Entry 8GR9 (X-ray diffraction, 1.48 A resolution); this record covers chains A and B.

Chain A (and B):
Molecule: Citrate synthase
Source organism: Saccharomyces cerevisiae
Notes: chain B of this document is another copy of the same molecule, construct and numbering; everything in this record applies to it too
UniProtKB: A0A6A5Q445 (A0A6A5Q445_YEASX); residues 1-460 here = UniProt positions 1-460
Amino-acid sequence (460 residues; numbered 1 to 460; the number before each row is that of its first residue):
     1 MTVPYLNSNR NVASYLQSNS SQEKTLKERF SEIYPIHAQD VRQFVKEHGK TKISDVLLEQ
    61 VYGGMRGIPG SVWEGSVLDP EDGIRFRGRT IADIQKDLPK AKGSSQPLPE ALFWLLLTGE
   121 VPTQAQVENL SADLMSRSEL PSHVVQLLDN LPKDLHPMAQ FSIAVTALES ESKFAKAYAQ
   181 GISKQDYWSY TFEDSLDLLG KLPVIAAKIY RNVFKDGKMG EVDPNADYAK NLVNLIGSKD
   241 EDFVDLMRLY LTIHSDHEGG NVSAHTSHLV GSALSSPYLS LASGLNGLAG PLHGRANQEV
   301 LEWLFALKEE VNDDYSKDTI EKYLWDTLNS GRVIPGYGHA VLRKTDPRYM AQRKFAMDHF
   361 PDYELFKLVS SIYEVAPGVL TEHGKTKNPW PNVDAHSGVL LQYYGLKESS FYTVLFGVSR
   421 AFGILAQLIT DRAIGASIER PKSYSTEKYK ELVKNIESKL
Not modelled in the structure: 1-22, 311-315, 460 (chain B: 1-22)
Bound ions: K+ site 1: Gly260 (shared with Glu439(B) of chain B); K+ site 2: Glu299, Glu302 (shared with Ala179(B) of chain B); K+ site 3: Glu439 (shared with Gly260(B) of chain B)
Ligand contacts:
  - coenzyme A (COA): Arg66, Pro291, Leu292, His293, Ala296, Leu328, Arg332, Val333, Ile334, Pro335, Gly336, Tyr337, Gly338, His339, Ala340, Leu380, Lys385, Thr386, Lys387, Asn388, Asn392, Asp394
  - oxaloacetate ion (OAA): Leu78, His257, Asn261, His293, His339, Ala340, Arg348, Phe416, Arg420
Reported in the primary citation:
  - conformationally variable residues: Glu309

Interface between chain A and chain B:
Residue-residue contacts (230; chain A residue first):
  His37(A) - Thr446(B)
  Asp40(A) - Thr446(B)
  Asp40(A) - Lys450(B)  salt bridge
  Val41(A) - Tyr62(B)  hydrophobic
  Val41(A) - Thr446(B)
  Phe44(A) - Leu58(B)  hydrophobic
  Phe44(A) - Tyr62(B)
  Phe44(A) - Tyr449(B)
  Phe44(A) - Lys450(B)
  Phe44(A) - Val453(B)  hydrophobic
  Val45(A) - Tyr62(B)  hydrophobic
  His48(A) - Leu58(B)
  His48(A) - Val453(B)
  His48(A) - Glu457(B)  salt bridge
  Gly49(A) - Leu57(B)
  Gly49(A) - Leu58(B)  hydrogen bond (backbone-backbone)
  Gly49(A) - Glu59(B)  hydrogen bond (backbone-backbone)
  Lys50(A) - Leu57(B)
  Lys50(A) - Glu59(B)  salt bridge
  Thr51(A) - Leu57(B)
  Thr51(A) - Leu58(B)  hydrogen bond (backbone-backbone)
  Thr51(A) - Ile456(B)
  Thr51(A) - Glu457(B)  hydrogen bond
  Lys52(A) - Asp55(B)
  Lys52(A) - Val56(B)
  Lys52(A) - Leu57(B)
  Lys52(A) - Ile456(B)
  Ile53(A) - Val56(B)  hydrogen bond (backbone-backbone)
  Ile53(A) - Tyr449(B)  hydrophobic
  Ile53(A) - Val453(B)  hydrophobic
  Ile53(A) - Ile456(B)  hydrophobic
  Ser54(A) - Asp55(B)
  Ser54(A) - Val56(B)  hydrogen bond (backbone-backbone)
  Asp55(A) - Lys52(B)
  Asp55(A) - Ser54(B)
  Asp55(A) - Asp55(B)
  Val56(A) - Lys52(B)
  Val56(A) - Ile53(B)  hydrogen bond (backbone-backbone)
  Val56(A) - Ser54(B)  hydrogen bond (backbone-backbone)
  Val56(A) - Val56(B)  hydrophobic
  Val56(A) - Pro69(B)
  Leu57(A) - Gly49(B)
  Leu57(A) - Lys50(B)
  Leu57(A) - Thr51(B)
  Leu57(A) - Lys52(B)
  Leu58(A) - Phe44(B)  hydrophobic
  Leu58(A) - His48(B)
  Leu58(A) - Gly49(B)  hydrogen bond (backbone-backbone)
  Leu58(A) - Thr51(B)  hydrogen bond (backbone-backbone)
  Glu59(A) - Gly49(B)  hydrogen bond (backbone-backbone)
  Glu59(A) - Lys50(B)  salt bridge
  Val61(A) - Ile53(B)  hydrophobic
  Val61(A) - Pro69(B)
  Val61(A) - Gly70(B)
  Val61(A) - Ser71(B)
  Val61(A) - Val72(B)
  Tyr62(A) - Val41(B)  hydrophobic
  Tyr62(A) - Phe44(B)
  Tyr62(A) - Val45(B)  hydrophobic
  Tyr62(A) - Val72(B)  hydrophobic
  Gly63(A) - Ser437(B)  hydrogen bond (backbone-side chain)
  Gly64(A) - Ser437(B)  hydrogen bond (backbone-side chain)
  Gly64(A) - Ile438(B)
  Gly64(A) - Glu439(B)
  Gly64(A) - Arg440(B)  hydrogen bond (backbone-backbone)
  Met65(A) - Pro69(B)
  Met65(A) - Gly70(B)
  Met65(A) - Pro441(B)
  Arg66(A) - Ser437(B)
  Arg66(A) - Ile438(B)  hydrogen bond (side chain-backbone)
  Arg66(A) - Arg440(B)  hydrogen bond (side chain-backbone)
  Ile68(A) - Met65(B)  hydrophobic
  Ile68(A) - Pro441(B)
  Ile68(A) - Lys442(B)  hydrogen bond (backbone-backbone)
  Pro69(A) - Val56(B)
  Pro69(A) - Val61(B)
  Pro69(A) - Met65(B)
  Pro69(A) - Lys442(B)
  Pro69(A) - Tyr449(B)
  Gly70(A) - Val61(B)
  Gly70(A) - Met65(B)
  Gly70(A) - Lys442(B)  hydrogen bond (backbone-backbone)
  Ser71(A) - Val61(B)
  Ser71(A) - Lys442(B)
  Ser71(A) - Ser443(B)
  Ser71(A) - Tyr444(B)  hydrogen bond (backbone-backbone)
  Ser71(A) - Tyr449(B)  hydrogen bond (backbone-side chain)
  Val72(A) - Val61(B)
  Val72(A) - Tyr62(B)
  Val72(A) - Tyr444(B)
  Val72(A) - Thr446(B)
  Val72(A) - Tyr449(B)  hydrophobic
  Trp73(A) - Ser443(B)
  Trp73(A) - Tyr444(B)  hydrogen bond (backbone-backbone)
  Trp73(A) - Ser445(B)  hydrogen bond (backbone-backbone)
  Glu74(A) - Ser445(B)
  Glu74(A) - Thr446(B)  hydrogen bond
  Val77(A) - Lys442(B)
  Val77(A) - Ser445(B)
  Leu78(A) - Arg440(B)
  Leu78(A) - Lys442(B)  hydrogen bond (backbone-side chain)
  His143(A) - Pro152(B)
  Asn150(A) - Gln146(B)  hydrogen bond
  Pro152(A) - His143(B)
  Leu155(A) - Ala167(B)
  Leu155(A) - Ser170(B)
  Ala159(A) - Thr166(B)
  Ser162(A) - Thr166(B)
  Ile163(A) - Ile163(B)  hydrophobic
  Ile163(A) - Thr166(B)
  Ile163(A) - Ala167(B)
  Thr166(A) - Ala159(B)
  Thr166(A) - Ser162(B)
  Thr166(A) - Ile163(B)
  Ala167(A) - Leu155(B)
  Ala167(A) - Ile163(B)
  Ser170(A) - Leu155(B)
  Tyr178(A) - Pro291(B)  hydrophobic
  His257(A) - Arg440(B)  hydrogen bond (backbone-side chain)
  Glu258(A) - Arg440(B)  salt bridge
  Glu258(A) - Lys442(B)  salt bridge
  Glu258(A) - Ser443(B)  hydrogen bond (side chain-backbone)
  Gly259(A) - Ser443(B)  hydrogen bond (backbone-side chain)
  Gly260(A) - Arg440(B)
  Gly260(A) - Pro441(B)
  Asn261(A) - Arg440(B)
  Val262(A) - Leu269(B)
  Val262(A) - Ile438(B)  hydrophobic
  Val262(A) - Glu439(B)
  His265(A) - Leu269(B)
  His265(A) - Glu439(B)  salt bridge
  His265(A) - Pro441(B)
  Thr266(A) - Thr266(B)
  Thr266(A) - Leu269(B)
  Thr266(A) - Val270(B)
  Leu269(A) - Val262(B)
  Leu269(A) - His265(B)
  Leu269(A) - Thr266(B)
  Val270(A) - Thr266(B)
  Val270(A) - Asn286(B)
  Ser272(A) - Leu292(B)
  Ala273(A) - Gly290(B)
  Ala273(A) - Pro291(B)
  Ala273(A) - Leu292(B)  hydrogen bond (backbone-backbone)
  Leu274(A) - Pro291(B)
  Leu274(A) - Leu292(B)  hydrophobic
  Ser275(A) - Asn286(B)  hydrogen bond (side chain-backbone)
  Ser275(A) - Ala289(B)
  Ser275(A) - Gly290(B)  hydrogen bond (side chain-backbone)
  Leu279(A) - Asn286(B)
  Leu279(A) - Ala289(B)  hydrophobic
  Ser283(A) - Ser283(B)
  Ser283(A) - Asn286(B)  hydrogen bond
  Asn286(A) - Val270(B)
  Asn286(A) - Ser275(B)  hydrogen bond (backbone-side chain)
  Asn286(A) - Leu279(B)
  Asn286(A) - Ser283(B)  hydrogen bond
  Gly287(A) - Ala273(B)
  Ala289(A) - Ser275(B)
  Ala289(A) - Leu279(B)  hydrophobic
  Gly290(A) - Ala273(B)
  Gly290(A) - Ser275(B)  hydrogen bond (backbone-side chain)
  Pro291(A) - Tyr178(B)  hydrophobic
  Pro291(A) - Ala273(B)
  Pro291(A) - Leu274(B)
  Leu292(A) - Ser272(B)
  Leu292(A) - Ala273(B)  hydrogen bond (backbone-backbone)
  Leu292(A) - Leu274(B)  hydrophobic
  His293(A) - Ala273(B)
  Glu299(A) - Tyr178(B)
  Ser330(A) - Ser183(B)
  Gly331(A) - Ser183(B)
  Gly331(A) - Lys184(B)  hydrogen bond (backbone-backbone)
  Arg332(A) - Gly181(B)
  Arg332(A) - Ile182(B)
  Ala340(A) - Arg440(B)
  Val341(A) - Arg440(B)
  Ser437(A) - Tyr62(B)
  Ser437(A) - Gly63(B)
  Ser437(A) - Gly64(B)
  Ile438(A) - Gly64(B)
  Ile438(A) - Arg66(B)  hydrogen bond (backbone-side chain)
  Ile438(A) - Val262(B)  hydrophobic
  Ile438(A) - Leu292(B)  hydrophobic
  Glu439(A) - Gly64(B)
  Glu439(A) - Val262(B)
  Glu439(A) - His265(B)  salt bridge
  Arg440(A) - Gly64(B)  hydrogen bond (backbone-backbone)
  Arg440(A) - Met65(B)
  Arg440(A) - Arg66(B)
  Arg440(A) - Gly260(B)
  Pro441(A) - Met65(B)
  Pro441(A) - Ile68(B)
  Pro441(A) - Gly260(B)
  Pro441(A) - His265(B)
  Lys442(A) - Ile68(B)  hydrogen bond (backbone-backbone)
  Lys442(A) - Pro69(B)
  Lys442(A) - Gly70(B)  hydrogen bond (backbone-backbone)
  Lys442(A) - Ser71(B)  hydrogen bond (backbone-backbone)
  Lys442(A) - Glu258(B)  salt bridge
  Ser443(A) - Ser71(B)
  Ser443(A) - Trp73(B)
  Ser443(A) - Glu258(B)
  Ser443(A) - Gly259(B)  hydrogen bond (side chain-backbone)
  Ser443(A) - Gly260(B)
  Tyr444(A) - Ser71(B)  hydrogen bond (backbone-backbone)
  Tyr444(A) - Val72(B)
  Tyr444(A) - Trp73(B)  hydrogen bond (backbone-backbone)
  Ser445(A) - Trp73(B)
  Ser445(A) - Glu74(B)
  Ser445(A) - Val77(B)
  Thr446(A) - His37(B)
  Thr446(A) - Val41(B)
  Thr446(A) - Val72(B)
  Thr446(A) - Glu74(B)  hydrogen bond
  Tyr449(A) - Phe44(B)
  Tyr449(A) - Ile53(B)  hydrophobic
  Tyr449(A) - Pro69(B)
  Tyr449(A) - Ser71(B)  hydrogen bond (side chain-backbone)
  Tyr449(A) - Val72(B)  hydrophobic
  Lys450(A) - Asp40(B)  salt bridge
  Lys450(A) - Phe44(B)
  Val453(A) - Phe44(B)  hydrophobic
  Val453(A) - His48(B)
  Val453(A) - Ile53(B)  hydrophobic
  Ile456(A) - Thr51(B)
  Ile456(A) - Lys52(B)
  Ile456(A) - Ile53(B)  hydrophobic
  Glu457(A) - His48(B)  salt bridge
  Glu457(A) - Thr51(B)  hydrogen bond
Also at the interface, not in a pair above, chain A (96 interface residues in all): Gly67, Leu147, Leu151, Asp154, Glu169, Ala282, Val333, Lys448, Leu452
Also at the interface, not in a pair above, chain B (91 interface residues in all): Leu147, Leu151, Asp154, Glu169, Asn261, Ala282, Gly287, His293, Glu447, Lys448, Leu452

Overview:
96 residues of chain A face 91 of chain B across their interface; the contacts include 48 hydrogen bonds and
11 salt bridges. Polar pairs include Asp40(A)-Lys450(B), His48(A)-Glu457(B) and Lys50(A)-Glu59(B). Bound to
chain A: coenzyme A and oxaloacetate ion. Glu299(A) and Glu302(A) form the K+ site 2. The paper reports
conformational variability at Glu309(A).
Both chains are Citrate synthase (Saccharomyces cerevisiae). Entry 8GR9 (Crystal structure of peroxisomal
citrate synthase (Cit2) from Saccharomyces cerevisiae in complex with oxaloacetate and coenzyme-A) was
determined by X-ray diffraction together with 8GQZ, 8GRE and 8GRF from the same study.
